Entry 8WW7 (electron microscopy, 3.28 A resolution); this record covers chains H and O of the 15 polymer chains in the assembly.

[Chain H]
Protein: Putative primase C962R
Organism: African swine fever virus
UniProt: A0A2X0TKI6 (A0A2X0TKI6_ASF); numbering as in UniProt (aligned over 1-962)
Sequence (972 residues; row label = number of the first residue in the row):
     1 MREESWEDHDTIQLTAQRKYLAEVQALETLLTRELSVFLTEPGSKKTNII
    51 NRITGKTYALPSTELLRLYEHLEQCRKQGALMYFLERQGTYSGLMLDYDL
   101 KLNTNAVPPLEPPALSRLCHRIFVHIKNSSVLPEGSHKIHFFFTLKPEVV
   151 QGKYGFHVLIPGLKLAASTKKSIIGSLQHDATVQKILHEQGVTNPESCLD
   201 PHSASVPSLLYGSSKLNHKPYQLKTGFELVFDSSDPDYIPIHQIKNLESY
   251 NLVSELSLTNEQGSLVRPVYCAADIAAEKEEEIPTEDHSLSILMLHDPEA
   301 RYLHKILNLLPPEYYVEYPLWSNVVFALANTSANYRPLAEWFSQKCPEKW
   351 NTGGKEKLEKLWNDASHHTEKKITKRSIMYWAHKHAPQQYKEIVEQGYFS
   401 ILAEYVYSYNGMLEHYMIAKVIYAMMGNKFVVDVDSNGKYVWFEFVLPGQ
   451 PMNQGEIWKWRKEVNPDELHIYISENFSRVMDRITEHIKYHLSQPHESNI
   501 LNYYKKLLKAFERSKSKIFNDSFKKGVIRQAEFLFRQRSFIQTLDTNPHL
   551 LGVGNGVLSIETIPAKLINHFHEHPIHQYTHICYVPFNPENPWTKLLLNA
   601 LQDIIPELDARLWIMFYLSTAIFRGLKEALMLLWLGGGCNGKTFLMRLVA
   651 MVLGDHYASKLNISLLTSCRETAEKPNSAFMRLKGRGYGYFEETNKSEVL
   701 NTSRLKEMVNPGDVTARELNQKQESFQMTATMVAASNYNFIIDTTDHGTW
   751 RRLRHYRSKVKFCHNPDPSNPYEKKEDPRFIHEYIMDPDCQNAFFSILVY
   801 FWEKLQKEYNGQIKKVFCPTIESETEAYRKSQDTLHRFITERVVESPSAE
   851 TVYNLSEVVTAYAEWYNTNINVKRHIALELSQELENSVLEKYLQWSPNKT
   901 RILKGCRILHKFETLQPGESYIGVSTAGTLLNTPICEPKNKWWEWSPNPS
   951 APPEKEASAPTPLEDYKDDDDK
Unresolved in the structure: 1-10, 133-138, 270-288, 846-851, 909-934, 951-972
Differences from the reference sequence: expression tag (963-972)
Ligand contacts:
  - AMP-PNP (ANP; phosphoaminophosphonic acid-adenylate ester), molecule 1: Ala-600, Asp-603, Ile-604, Gly-638, Cys-639, Asn-640, Gly-641, Lys-642, Thr-643, Phe-644, Asn-737, Phe-762, Lys-775, Glu-776, Asp-777, Pro-778, Arg-779, Phe-780, Ile-781
  - AMP-PNP (ANP), molecule 2: Lys-706, Asn-710, Arg-751, Arg-752

[Chain O]
Molecule: 26-nt DNA strand
Sequence (26 nucleotides; each row starts with the number of its first residue):
     1 TTTTTTTTTTTTTTTTTTTTTTTTTT
Unresolved in the structure: 6-26

[How chain H and chain O interact]
Pairs across the interface (7):
  Pro-676(H) / DT5(O)  phosphate contact
  Arg-717(H) / DT5(O)  salt bridge to the phosphate
  Leu-719(H) / DT5(O)  phosphate contact
  Asn-720(H) / DT1(O)  hydrogen bond to the base
  Asn-720(H) / DT2(O)  base contact
  Asn-720(H) / DT4(O)  phosphate contact
  Asn-720(H) / DT5(O)  hydrogen bond to the phosphate

[In short]
The chain H/chain O interface involves 4 residues from each chain, with 2 hydrogen bonds and 1 salt bridge.
Polar contacts include Asn-720(H)/DT1(O), Asn-720(H)/DT5(O) and Arg-717(H)/DT5(O). Ligands of chain H:
AMP-PNP.
Here chain H is Putative primase C962R (African swine fever virus) and chain O is a 26-nt DNA strand. Entry
8WW7 (Structure of AMPPNP-Form AsfvPrimPol Dodecamer) was determined by electron microscopy.
